PDB entry 9GI1 | electron microscopy, 3.00 A resolution | chains a and b of the 21 polymer chains in the assembly

# Chain a (and b)
Name: ATP-dependent Clp protease ATP-binding subunit ClpC
Organism: Staphylococcus aureus
Notes: chain b of this document is another copy of the same molecule, construct and numbering; everything in this record applies to it too
UniProtKB: Q2G0P5 (CLPC_STAA8); residue numbers follow UniProt; this construct covers 1-818
Chain sequence (818 residues; each row starts with the number of its first residue):
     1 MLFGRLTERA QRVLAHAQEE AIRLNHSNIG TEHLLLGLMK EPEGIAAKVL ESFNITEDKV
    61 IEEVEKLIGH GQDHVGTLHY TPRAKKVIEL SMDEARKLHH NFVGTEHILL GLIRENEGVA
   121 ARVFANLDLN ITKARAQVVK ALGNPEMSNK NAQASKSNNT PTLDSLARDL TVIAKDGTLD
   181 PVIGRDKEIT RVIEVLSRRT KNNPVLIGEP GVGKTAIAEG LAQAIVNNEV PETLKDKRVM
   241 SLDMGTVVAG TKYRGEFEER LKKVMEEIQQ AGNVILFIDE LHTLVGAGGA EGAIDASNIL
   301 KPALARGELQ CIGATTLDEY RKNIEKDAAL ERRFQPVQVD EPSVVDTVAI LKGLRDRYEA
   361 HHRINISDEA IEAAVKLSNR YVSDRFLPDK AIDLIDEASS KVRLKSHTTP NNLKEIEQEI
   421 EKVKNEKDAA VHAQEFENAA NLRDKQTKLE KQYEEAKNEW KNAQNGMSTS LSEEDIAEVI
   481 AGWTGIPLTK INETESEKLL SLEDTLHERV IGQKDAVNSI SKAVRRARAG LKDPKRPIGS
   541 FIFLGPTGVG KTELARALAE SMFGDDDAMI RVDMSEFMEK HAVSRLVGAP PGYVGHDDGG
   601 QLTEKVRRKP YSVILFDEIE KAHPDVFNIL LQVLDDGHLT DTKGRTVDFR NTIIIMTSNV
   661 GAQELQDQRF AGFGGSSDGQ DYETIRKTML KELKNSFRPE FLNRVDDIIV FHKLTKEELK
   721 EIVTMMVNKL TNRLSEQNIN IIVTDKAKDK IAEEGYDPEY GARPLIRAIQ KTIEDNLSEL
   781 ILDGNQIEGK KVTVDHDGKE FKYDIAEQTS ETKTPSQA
Unresolved in the structure: 1-157, 286-294, 403-468, 582-601, 641-645, 661-668, 675-685, 801-818 (chain b: 1-157, 407-467, 675-681, 807-818)
Swiss-Prot annotation at these positions:
  - binding site (ATP): G208 to T215, G545 to T552
Ligand contacts: ADP (adenosine-5'-diphosphate): P181, V182, I183, R185, P210, G211, V212, G213, K214, T215, A216, D279, I350, L354, P388, D389

# Interface between chain a and chain b
Pairs across the interface (69; chain a residue first):
  T190(a) - L404(b)
  R191(a) - E397(b)  salt bridge
  I193(a) - L404(b)  hydrophobic
  E194(a) - S400(b)  hydrogen bond (backbone-side chain)
  E194(a) - K401(b)  salt bridge
  E194(a) - L404(b)
  S197(a) - H361(b)  hydrogen bond (backbone-side chain)
  S197(a) - H362(b)
  S197(a) - S400(b)
  R198(a) - H361(b)
  R198(a) - D393(b)  salt bridge
  R198(a) - D396(b)  salt bridge
  R198(a) - E397(b)  salt bridge
  R199(a) - D180(b)  salt bridge
  R199(a) - R357(b)
  R199(a) - Y358(b)
  R199(a) - H361(b)
  R199(a) - D396(b)  hydrogen bond (backbone-side chain)
  T200(a) - Y358(b)
  T200(a) - D396(b)  hydrogen bond
  K201(a) - D389(b)  salt bridge
  K201(a) - D393(b)  salt bridge
  Y253(a) - K252(b)
  R254(a) - T251(b)  hydrogen bond (side chain-backbone)
  R254(a) - K252(b)  hydrogen bond (backbone-backbone)
  R254(a) - Y253(b)  hydrogen bond (side chain-backbone)
  R254(a) - G255(b)
  R254(a) - E256(b)
  R254(a) - F257(b)
  R254(a) - E258(b)  salt bridge
  R254(a) - G288(b)  hydrogen bond (side chain-backbone)
  R254(a) - G289(b)
  R254(a) - A293(b)
  G255(a) - V248(b)
  G255(a) - G250(b)  hydrogen bond (backbone-backbone)
  E258(a) - V248(b)
  E259(a) - G250(b)
  R306(a) - R168(b)
  R321(a) - R608(b)
  E325(a) - R607(b)  salt bridge
  E325(a) - R608(b)  salt bridge
  R332(a) - D389(b)  salt bridge
  Q335(a) - E397(b)
  K522(a) - E779(b)  salt bridge
  R525(a) - L782(b)
  R526(a) - D775(b)  salt bridge
  R526(a) - S778(b)
  R526(a) - E779(b)  salt bridge
  R526(a) - L782(b)
  G530(a) - Q737(b)
  L531(a) - R733(b)  hydrogen bond (backbone-side chain)
  L531(a) - E774(b)
  L531(a) - L777(b)  hydrophobic
  L531(a) - S778(b)
  K532(a) - R733(b)
  K532(a) - E774(b)
  D533(a) - R733(b)
  R536(a) - R767(b)
  R536(a) - Q770(b)  hydrogen bond
  K580(a) - R585(b)
  H581(a) - E576(b)
  H581(a) - E579(b)  salt bridge
  D625(a) - E576(b)
  N628(a) - D573(b)  hydrogen bond
  D636(a) - R556(b)  salt bridge
  H638(a) - D567(b)  salt bridge
  N703(a) - R767(b)  hydrogen bond (backbone-side chain)
  R704(a) - R767(b)  hydrogen bond (backbone-side chain)
  D706(a) - R767(b)  salt bridge
Other interface residues (no listed pair), chain a (46 interface residues in all): P231, K262, N298, P302, A328, A529, P534, D635, E700, V705
Other interface residues (no listed pair), chain b (57 interface residues in all): P210, G211, D243, G245, T246, A249, R254, R385, H581, L734, Y760, R763, P764, I781

# Overview
46 residues of chain a face 57 of chain b across their interface; the contacts include 14 hydrogen bonds and
19 salt bridges. Polar contacts include R191(a)-E397(b), E194(a)-K401(b) and R198(a)-D393(b). Bound to chain
a: ADP. UniProt lists 16 ATP-binding residues on chain a.
Both chains are ATP-dependent Clp protease ATP-binding subunit ClpC (Staphylococcus aureus). Entry 9GI1
(Structure of the S.aureus MecA/ClpC/ClpP degradation system) was determined by electron microscopy.
